PDB entry 1J0J | X-ray diffraction, 2.80 A resolution | chains A and B

== Chain A (and B) ==
Protein: neopullulanase
Organism: Geobacillus stearothermophilus
Notes: EC 3.2.1.135; chain B of this document is another copy of the same molecule, construct and numbering; everything in this record applies to it too
Reference sequence: P38940 (NEPU_BACST); residue numbers follow UniProt; this construct covers 1-588
Chain sequence (588 residues; numbered 1 to 588; the number before each row is that of its first residue):
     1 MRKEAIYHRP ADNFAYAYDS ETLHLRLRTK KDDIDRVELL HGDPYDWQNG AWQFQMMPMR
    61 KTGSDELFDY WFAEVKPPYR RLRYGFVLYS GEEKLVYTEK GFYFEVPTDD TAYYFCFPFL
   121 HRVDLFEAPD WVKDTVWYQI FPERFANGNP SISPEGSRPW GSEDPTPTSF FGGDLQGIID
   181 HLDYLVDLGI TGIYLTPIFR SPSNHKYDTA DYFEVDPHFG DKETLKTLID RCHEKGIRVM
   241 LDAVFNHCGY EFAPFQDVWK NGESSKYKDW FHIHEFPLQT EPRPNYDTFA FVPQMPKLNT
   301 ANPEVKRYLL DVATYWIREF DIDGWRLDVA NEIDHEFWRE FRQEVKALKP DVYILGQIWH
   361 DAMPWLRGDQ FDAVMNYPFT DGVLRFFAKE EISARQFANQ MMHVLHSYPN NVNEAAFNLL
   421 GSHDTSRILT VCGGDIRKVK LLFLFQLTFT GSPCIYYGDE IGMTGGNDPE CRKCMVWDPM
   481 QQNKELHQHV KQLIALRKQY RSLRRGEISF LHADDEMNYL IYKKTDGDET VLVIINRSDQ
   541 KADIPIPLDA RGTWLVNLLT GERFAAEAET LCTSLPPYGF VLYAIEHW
Sequence notes: engineered mutation Gln-357 (Glu in P38940)
Curated features (UniProtKB/Swiss-Prot):
  - active site: Asp-328 (Nucleophile)
  - binding site (Ca(2+)): Asn-147, Asn-149, Ser-153, Gly-172, Asp-174
  - binding site (substrate): His-247, Arg-326, His-423, Asp-424, Asp-468, Arg-472
  - site: Asp-424 (Transition state stabilizer)

== How chain A and chain B interact ==
Residue-residue contacts (94; chain A residue first):
  Arg-2(A) / Arg-2(B)
  Arg-2(A) / Glu-4(B)
  Lys-3(A) / Leu-67(B)
  Glu-4(A) / Glu-4(B)
  Glu-4(A) / Ala-5(B)
  Glu-4(A) / Phe-68(B)
  Ala-5(A) / Glu-4(B)
  Tyr-7(A) / Arg-28(B)
  Arg-9(A) / Asn-13(B)  hydrogen bond
  Arg-9(A) / Asp-361(B)  salt bridge
  Arg-9(A) / Met-363(B)
  Arg-9(A) / Ser-407(B)  hydrogen bond (side chain-backbone)
  Arg-9(A) / Tyr-408(B)
  Asp-12(A) / Arg-367(B)  salt bridge
  Asn-13(A) / Arg-9(B)  hydrogen bond
  Arg-28(A) / Glu-4(B)
  Lys-30(A) / Glu-4(B)
  Asp-43(A) / Phe-291(B)
  Tyr-45(A) / Phe-289(B)
  Tyr-45(A) / Ala-290(B)  hydrophobic
  Tyr-45(A) / Phe-291(B)
  Tyr-45(A) / Glu-332(B)  hydrogen bond
  Asp-46(A) / Phe-291(B)
  Leu-67(A) / Lys-3(B)
  Leu-67(A) / Glu-4(B)
  Leu-67(A) / Phe-102(B)  hydrophobic
  Phe-68(A) / Glu-4(B)
  Tyr-79(A) / Arg-283(B)
  Tyr-79(A) / Phe-291(B)
  Arg-80(A) / His-272(B)  hydrogen bond
  Arg-80(A) / Asp-287(B)  salt bridge
  Arg-81(A) / Thr-288(B)  hydrogen bond (side chain-backbone)
  Arg-81(A) / Ala-290(B)  hydrogen bond (side chain-backbone)
  Arg-81(A) / Phe-291(B)
  Arg-81(A) / Glu-332(B)
  Arg-83(A) / Trp-359(B)  hydrogen bond (side chain-backbone)
  Arg-83(A) / His-360(B)
  Glu-99(A) / His-360(B)
  Glu-99(A) / Asp-361(B)  hydrogen bond (side chain-backbone)
  Lys-100(A) / Asp-381(B)  salt bridge
  Phe-102(A) / Leu-67(B)  hydrophobic
  Cys-116(A) / His-360(B)
  Pro-118(A) / Asn-331(B)
  Pro-118(A) / Glu-332(B)
  Pro-118(A) / His-360(B)
  Pro-118(A) / Trp-365(B)  hydrophobic
  Phe-119(A) / Lys-297(B)
  His-121(A) / Glu-332(B)  hydrogen bond (side chain-backbone)
  His-121(A) / Ile-333(B)
  His-121(A) / Asp-334(B)  salt bridge
  Val-123(A) / Asp-334(B)
  Val-123(A) / Glu-336(B)
  Asp-124(A) / Asp-334(B)
  Asp-124(A) / His-335(B)  salt bridge
  Asp-124(A) / Glu-336(B)  hydrogen bond (side chain-backbone)
  His-272(A) / Arg-80(B)  hydrogen bond
  Arg-283(A) / Tyr-79(B)  hydrogen bond
  Asp-287(A) / Arg-80(B)  salt bridge
  Thr-288(A) / Arg-81(B)  hydrogen bond (backbone-side chain)
  Phe-289(A) / Tyr-45(B)
  Ala-290(A) / Tyr-45(B)  hydrophobic
  Ala-290(A) / Arg-81(B)  hydrogen bond (backbone-side chain)
  Phe-291(A) / Asp-43(B)
  Phe-291(A) / Tyr-45(B)
  Phe-291(A) / Asp-46(B)
  Phe-291(A) / Tyr-79(B)  hydrophobic
  Phe-291(A) / Arg-81(B)
  Lys-297(A) / Phe-119(B)
  Asn-331(A) / Pro-118(B)
  Glu-332(A) / Tyr-45(B)  hydrogen bond
  Glu-332(A) / Pro-118(B)
  Glu-332(A) / Phe-119(B)
  Glu-332(A) / His-121(B)  hydrogen bond (backbone-side chain)
  Ile-333(A) / His-121(B)
  Asp-334(A) / His-121(B)  hydrogen bond (backbone-side chain)
  Asp-334(A) / Val-123(B)
  Asp-334(A) / Asp-124(B)
  His-335(A) / Asp-124(B)  hydrogen bond (backbone-side chain)
  Glu-336(A) / Val-123(B)
  Glu-336(A) / Asp-124(B)  hydrogen bond (backbone-side chain)
  Arg-339(A) / Arg-339(B)
  Arg-339(A) / Asp-369(B)  salt bridge
  Trp-359(A) / Arg-83(B)
  His-360(A) / Arg-83(B)
  His-360(A) / Glu-99(B)
  His-360(A) / Cys-116(B)
  Asp-361(A) / Arg-9(B)  salt bridge
  Asp-361(A) / Glu-99(B)  hydrogen bond (backbone-side chain)
  Met-363(A) / Arg-9(B)
  Trp-365(A) / Pro-118(B)  hydrophobic
  Arg-367(A) / Arg-367(B)
  Asp-369(A) / Arg-339(B)  salt bridge
  Asp-381(A) / Lys-100(B)  salt bridge
  Ser-407(A) / Arg-9(B)  hydrogen bond (backbone-side chain)
Interface residues without a listed pair, chain A (59 interface residues in all): Pro-10, Ala-11, Gln-48, Ala-301, Pro-364, Pro-378, Tyr-408
Interface residues without a listed pair, chain B (59 interface residues in all): Tyr-7, Pro-10, Ala-11, Asp-12, Lys-30, Ala-301, Pro-364, Gln-400, His-403

== Overview ==
The chain A/chain B interface involves 59 residues from each chain, with 22 hydrogen bonds and 11 salt
bridges. Polar contacts include Arg-9(A)/Asp-361(B), Asp-12(A)/Arg-367(B) and Arg-80(A)/Asp-287(B). Curated
annotation (UniProt) lists active-site residue Asp-328(A), 5 Ca2+-binding residues and 6 substrate-binding
residues on chain A.
Chain A and chain B are both neopullulanase (Geobacillus stearothermophilus); the structure, Crystal structure
of neopullulanase E357Q complex with maltotetraose, was determined by X-ray diffraction (same publication as
1J0H, 1J0I and 1J0K).
